Entry 7TK7 (electron microscopy, 6.70 A resolution (low resolution: residue-level contacts below are approximate; hydrogen-bond / salt-bridge calls are withheld)); this record covers chains C and D of the 27 polymer chains in the assembly.

== Chain C ==
Name: ATP synthase subunit alpha
Source organism: Saccharomyces cerevisiae
UniProt: P07251 (ATPA_YEAST); residues 1-510 here correspond to UniProt positions 36-545 (UniProt number = residue number + 35)
Sequence (510 residues; numbered 1 to 510; the number before each row is that of its first residue):
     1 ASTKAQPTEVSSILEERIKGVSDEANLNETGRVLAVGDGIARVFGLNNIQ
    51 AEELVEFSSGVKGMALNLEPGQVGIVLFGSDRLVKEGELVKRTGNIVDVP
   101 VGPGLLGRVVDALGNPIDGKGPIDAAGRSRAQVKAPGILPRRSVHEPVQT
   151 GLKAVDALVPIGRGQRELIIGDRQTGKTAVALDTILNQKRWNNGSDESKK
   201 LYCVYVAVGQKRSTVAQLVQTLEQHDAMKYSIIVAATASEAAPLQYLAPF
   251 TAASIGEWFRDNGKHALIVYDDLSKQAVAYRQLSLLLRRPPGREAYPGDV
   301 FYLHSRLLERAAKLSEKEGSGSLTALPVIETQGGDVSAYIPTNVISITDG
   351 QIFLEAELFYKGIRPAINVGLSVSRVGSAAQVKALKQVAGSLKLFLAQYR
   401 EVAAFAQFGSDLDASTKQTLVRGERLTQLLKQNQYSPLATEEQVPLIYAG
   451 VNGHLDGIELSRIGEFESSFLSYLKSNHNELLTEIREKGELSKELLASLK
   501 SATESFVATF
Unresolved in the structure: 1-11, 510
Curated features (UniProtKB/Swiss-Prot):
  - binding site (ATP): Gly171 to Thr178
  - site: Ser372 (Required for activity)
  - modified residue (Phosphoserine): Ser22, Ser143

== Chain D ==
Name: ATP synthase subunit beta
Source organism: Saccharomyces cerevisiae
Notes: EC 7.1.2.2
UniProt: P00830 (ATPB_YEAST); residues 1-478 here correspond to UniProt positions 34-511 (UniProt number = residue number + 33)
Sequence (478 residues; each row starts with the number of its first residue):
     1 ASAAQSTPITGKVTAVIGAIVDVHFEQSELPAILNALEIKTPQGKLVLEV
    51 AQHLGENTVRTIAMDGTEGLVRGEKVLDTGGPISVPVGRETLGRIINVIG
   101 EPIDERGPIKSKLRKPIHADPPSFAEQSTSAEILETGIKVVDLLAPYARG
   151 GKIGLFGGAGVGKTVFIQELINNIAKAHGGFSVFTGVGERTREGNDLYRE
   201 MKETGVINLEGESKVALVFGQMNEPPGARARVALTGLTIAEYFRDEEGQD
   251 VLLFIDNIFRFTQAGSEVSALLGRIPSAVGYQPTLATDMGLLQERITTTK
   301 KGSVTSVQAVYVPADDLTDPAPATTFAHLDATTVLSRGISELGIYPAVDP
   351 LDSKSRLLDAAVVGQEHYDVASKVQETLQTYKSLQDIIAILGMDELSEQD
   401 KLTVERARKIQRFLSQPFAVAEVFTGIPGKLVRLKDTVASFKAVLEGKYD
   451 NIPEHAFYMVGGIEDVVAKAEKLAAEAN
Unresolved in the structure: 1-5, 476-478
Curated features (UniProtKB/Swiss-Prot):
  - binding site (ATP): Gly157 to Thr164
  - modified residue: Thr79 (Phosphothreonine), Thr204 (Phosphothreonine), Ser340 (Phosphoserine)

== Interface between chain C and chain D ==
Contacting residue pairs (13; chain C residue first):
  Ile49(C) - Leu70(D)
  Ile49(C) - Val71(D)
  Gln50(C) - Gly69(D)
  Gln50(C) - Leu70(D)
  Ala51(C) - Gly69(D)
  Ala51(C) - Leu70(D)
  Asn67(C) - Val16(D)
  Leu68(C) - Ala15(D)
  Leu68(C) - Val16(D)
  Glu69(C) - Thr14(D)
  Pro70(C) - Thr14(D)
  Phe408(C) - Ala389(D)
  Ser410(C) - Ile390(D)
Other interface residues (no listed pair), chain C (15 interface residues in all): Asn47, Leu66, Ile138, Arg306, Gly409, Asp411
Other interface residues (no listed pair), chain D (14 interface residues in all): Glu68, Arg72, Thr191, Asn223, Leu391, Gly392

== Summary ==
15 residues of chain C and 14 residues of chain D are in contact. From UniProt: 8 ATP-binding residues on
chain C; 8 ATP-binding residues on chain D.
Chain C is ATP synthase subunit alpha and chain D is ATP synthase subunit beta, both from Saccharomyces
cerevisiae; the structure, Yeast ATP synthase State 1catalytic(b) with 10 mM ATP backbone model, was
determined by electron microscopy, deposited together with 7TJS, 7TJT, 7TJU, 7TJV, 7TJW, 7TJX and 30 further
entries.
